Entry 5MSJ (X-ray diffraction, 3.50 A resolution); this record covers chains D and E of the 7 polymer chains in the assembly.

== Chain D (and E) ==
Name: Proteasome activator complex subunit 1
From: Mus musculus
Notes: chain E of this document is another copy of the same molecule, construct and numbering; everything in this record applies to it too
UniProt: P97371 (PSME1_MOUSE); numbering as in UniProt (aligned over 1-249)
Sequence (249 residues; each row starts with the number of its first residue):
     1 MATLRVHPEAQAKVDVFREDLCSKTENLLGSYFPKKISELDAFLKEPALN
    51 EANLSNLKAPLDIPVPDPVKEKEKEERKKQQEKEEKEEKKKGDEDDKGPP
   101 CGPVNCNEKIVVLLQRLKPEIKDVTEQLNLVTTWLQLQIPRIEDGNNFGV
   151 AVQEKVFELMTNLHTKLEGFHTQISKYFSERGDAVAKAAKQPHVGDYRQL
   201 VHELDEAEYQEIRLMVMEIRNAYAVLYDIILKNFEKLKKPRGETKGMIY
Disordered / not traced: 1-6, 67-100, 244-249 (chain E: 1-2, 66-99, 245-249)

== Chain D / chain E interface ==
Residue-residue contacts (76):
  Leu29(D) - Leu4(E)  hydrophobic
  Gly30(D) - Val6(E)
  Gly30(D) - Ala10(E)
  Pro34(D) - Ala10(E)
  Pro34(D) - Lys13(E)
  Pro34(D) - Val14(E)  hydrophobic
  Ile37(D) - Phe17(E)  hydrophobic
  Ser38(D) - Lys13(E)
  Asp41(D) - Phe17(E)
  Lys45(D) - Asp20(E)  salt bridge
  Phe148(D) - Ile142(E)
  Phe148(D) - Glu143(E)
  Phe148(D) - Asp144(E)
  Val152(D) - Ile142(E)
  Lys155(D) - Ile142(E)
  Lys155(D) - Glu154(E)  salt bridge
  Val156(D) - Ile142(E)  hydrophobic
  Leu159(D) - Gln136(E)
  Lys187(D) - Asp183(E)  salt bridge
  Gln191(D) - Ala186(E)
  His193(D) - Cys101(E)
  His193(D) - Gly102(E)
  His193(D) - Pro103(E)
  His193(D) - Val104(E)  hydrogen bond (backbone-backbone)
  His193(D) - Ala189(E)
  Val194(D) - Val104(E)
  Val194(D) - Val185(E)  hydrophobic
  Gly195(D) - Val104(E)  hydrogen bond (backbone-backbone)
  Gly195(D) - Cys106(E)
  Asp196(D) - Cys106(E)
  Asp196(D) - Phe178(E)
  Asp196(D) - Arg181(E)  salt bridge
  Asp196(D) - Gly182(E)
  Asp196(D) - Val185(E)
  Tyr197(D) - Gly182(E)  hydrogen bond (side chain-backbone)
  Tyr197(D) - Asp183(E)  hydrogen bond
  Tyr197(D) - Ala186(E)
  Gln199(D) - Cys106(E)
  Gln199(D) - Phe178(E)
  Leu200(D) - Ser175(E)
  Leu200(D) - Ser179(E)
  Glu203(D) - Lys118(E)  salt bridge
  Glu203(D) - Ile174(E)
  Glu203(D) - Phe178(E)
  Leu204(D) - Ser175(E)
  Glu206(D) - Lys118(E)  salt bridge
  Ala207(D) - His171(E)  hydrogen bond (backbone-side chain)
  Gln210(D) - Lys122(E)
  Gln210(D) - His171(E)
  Glu211(D) - His171(E)  salt bridge
  Arg213(D) - Lys122(E)
  Arg213(D) - Glu126(E)  salt bridge
  Met217(D) - Glu126(E)
  Met217(D) - Asn129(E)
  Glu218(D) - Asn129(E)  hydrogen bond
  Arg220(D) - Phe17(E)
  Asn221(D) - Asn129(E)  hydrogen bond
  Asn221(D) - Thr133(E)  hydrogen bond
  Ala224(D) - Phe17(E)  hydrophobic
  Ala224(D) - Leu137(E)
  Val225(D) - Gln136(E)
  Tyr227(D) - Val6(E)
  Tyr227(D) - Gln11(E)  hydrogen bond
  Tyr227(D) - Val14(E)  hydrophobic
  Asp228(D) - Arg18(E)  salt bridge
  Asp228(D) - Gln136(E)
  Asp228(D) - Leu137(E)
  Leu231(D) - Leu4(E)  hydrophobic
  Lys232(D) - Leu137(E)  hydrogen bond (side chain-backbone)
  Lys232(D) - Ile139(E)  hydrogen bond (side chain-backbone)
  Lys232(D) - Arg141(E)
  Asn233(D) - Arg141(E)
  Asn233(D) - Ile142(E)  hydrogen bond (side chain-backbone)
  Phe234(D) - Thr3(E)
  Phe234(D) - Leu4(E)
  Glu235(D) - Thr3(E)  hydrogen bond
Interface residues without a listed pair, chain D (44 interface residues in all): Pro66, Leu214, Ile229
Interface residues without a listed pair, chain E (45 interface residues in all): Lys24, Thr125, Gln138, Pro140, His164, Lys190

== In short ==
Chain D and chain E form an interface of 44 and 45 residues respectively; the contacts include 13 hydrogen
bonds and 9 salt bridges. Polar contacts include Lys45(D)-Asp20(E), Lys155(D)-Glu154(E) and
Lys187(D)-Asp183(E).
Chain D and chain E are both Proteasome activator complex subunit 1 (Mus musculus); the structure, Mouse
PA28alpha, was determined by X-ray diffraction (same publication as 5MSK and 5MX5).
